PDB entry 8QA6 | electron microscopy, 2.91 A resolution | chains A and B

== Chain A (and B) ==
Name: Methylenetetrahydrofolate reductase (NADPH)
Source organism: Homo sapiens
Notes: chain B of this document is another copy of the same molecule, construct and numbering; everything in this record applies to it too
Reference sequence: P42898 (MTHR_HUMAN); residue numbers follow UniProt; this construct covers 1-656
Sequence (663 residues; numbered 1 to 663; the number before each row is that of its first residue):
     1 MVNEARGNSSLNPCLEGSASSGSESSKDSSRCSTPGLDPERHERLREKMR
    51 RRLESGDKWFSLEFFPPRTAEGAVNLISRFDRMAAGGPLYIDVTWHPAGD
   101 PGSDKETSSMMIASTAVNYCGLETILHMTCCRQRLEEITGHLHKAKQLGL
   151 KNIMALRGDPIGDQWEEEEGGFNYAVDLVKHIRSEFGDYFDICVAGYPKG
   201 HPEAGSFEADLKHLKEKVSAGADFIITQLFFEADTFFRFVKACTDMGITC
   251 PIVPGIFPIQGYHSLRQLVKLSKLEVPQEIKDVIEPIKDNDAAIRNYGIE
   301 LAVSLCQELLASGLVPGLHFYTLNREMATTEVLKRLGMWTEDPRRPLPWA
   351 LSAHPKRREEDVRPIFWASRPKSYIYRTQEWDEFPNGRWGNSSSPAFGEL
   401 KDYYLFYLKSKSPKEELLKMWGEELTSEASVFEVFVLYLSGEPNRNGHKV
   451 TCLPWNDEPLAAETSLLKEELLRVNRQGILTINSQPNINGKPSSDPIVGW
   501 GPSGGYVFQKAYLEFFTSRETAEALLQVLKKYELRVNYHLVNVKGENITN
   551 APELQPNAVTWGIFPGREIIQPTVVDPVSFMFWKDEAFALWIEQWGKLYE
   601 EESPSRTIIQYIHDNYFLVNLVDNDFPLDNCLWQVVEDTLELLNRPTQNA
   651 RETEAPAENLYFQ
Disordered / not traced: 1-43, 161-170, 342-379, 645-663
Sequence notes: conflict A429 (Glu in P42898), Q594 (Arg in P42898); expression tag (657-663)
Curated features (UniProtKB/Swiss-Prot):
  - active site: E63 (Proton donor/acceptor)
  - binding site (NAD(+)): E63 to R68, T94, W95
  - binding site (FAD): T94, W95, H127, R157 to D159, Y174, A175, Y197, H201 to A204, D210, K217
  - binding site (substrate): D159, Q228, Y321, R325
  - binding site (S-adenosyl-L-methionine): N456, A461 to T464, T481 to Q485, T560, T573
  - modified residue: S9 (Phosphoserine), S10 (Phosphoserine), S18 (Phosphoserine), S20 (Phosphoserine), S21 (Phosphoserine), S23 (Phosphoserine), S25 (Phosphoserine), S26 (Phosphoserine), S29 (Phosphoserine), S30 (Phosphoserine), T34 (Phosphothreonine), Y90 (Phosphotyrosine), T94 (Phosphothreonine), S103 (Phosphoserine), S394 (Phosphoserine), T451 (Phosphothreonine)
  - natural variant: R46 (R46Q: In MTHFRD; R46W: In MTHFRD), R51 (R51P: In MTHFRD), R52 (R52Q: In MTHFRD), W59 (W59S: In MTHFRD), R68 (R68G: In MTHFRD; R68Q), R82 (R82W: In MTHFRD), A113 (A113T: In MTHFRD), H127 (H127Y: In MTHFRD), T129 (T129N: In MTHFRD), C130 (C130R: In MTHFRD), Q147 (Q147P: In MTHFRD), G149 (G149V: In MTHFRD), 44 further natural variant entries in UniProt
  - mutagenesis: A368 (A368G/L: No effect on S-adenosylmethionine-binding), E463 (E463D/Q: Loss of S-adenosylmethionine-binding)
Residues lining bound ligands:
  - FAD (flavin-adenine dinucleotide): T94, W95, P97, H127, T129, M154, A155, L156, R157, G158, D159, Y174, A175, A195, G196, Y197, H201, E203, A204, D210, H213, E216, K217, I226, Q228, Y321, Y404
  - S-adenosylmethionine (SAM), molecule 1: H263, D289, N290, D291, A292, F384, P385, N386, E463, I497, V498, G499, W500, G501, P502, Q509, R567, I570, P572
  - S-adenosylmethionine (SAM), molecule 2: W389, Y438, L439, L453, N456, E458, L460, A461, E463, T464, L471, T481, I482, N483, S484, Q485, Q509, Y512, T560, T573
Reported in the primary citation:
  - binding site for flavin-adenine dinucleotide: Y404
  - contacts within the chain: E63-Y404, T94-Y404, Y321-Y404, R388-W389 (pi stacking), R388-W583 (pi stacking)
  - conformationally variable residues (domain motion, helix shift, loop rearrangement, order/disorder transition, side-chain flip): K270, L271, S272, K273, D289 to A292, M338 to E380, W381 to S393, S394 to S412
  - mutagenesis - F384A, N386A, R388A, W389A: decreased catalytic activity
  - binding site for S-adenosylmethionine: D289, D291, A292, F384, E463, Q509, T573
  - mutagenesis - R388Q, E463Q: abolished binding to S-adenosylmethionine
  - mutagenesis - Y404A: unchanged catalytic activity

== How chain A and chain B interact ==
Residue-residue contacts - 49 pairs, chain A then chain B:
  Y506(A) - D625(B)
  Y506(A) - F626(B)  hydrophobic
  Y506(A) - P627(B)
  K510(A) - I563(B)
  K510(A) - F564(B)
  N537(A) - G566(B)  hydrogen bond (side chain-backbone)
  P552(A) - G566(B)
  Q555(A) - G566(B)
  Q555(A) - R567(B)
  Q555(A) - E568(B)
  P556(A) - R567(B)
  P556(A) - E568(B)  hydrogen bond (backbone-backbone)
  N557(A) - G566(B)
  N557(A) - R567(B)
  A558(A) - R567(B)
  A558(A) - E568(B)
  W561(A) - I563(B)
  W561(A) - I569(B)  hydrophobic
  I563(A) - K510(B)
  I563(A) - W561(B)  hydrophobic
  I563(A) - F626(B)  hydrophobic
  F564(A) - K510(B)
  P565(A) - N624(B)
  G566(A) - N537(B)  hydrogen bond (backbone-side chain)
  G566(A) - P552(B)
  G566(A) - Q555(B)
  G566(A) - N557(B)
  G566(A) - N624(B)  hydrogen bond (backbone-side chain)
  R567(A) - Q555(B)
  R567(A) - P556(B)
  R567(A) - N557(B)
  R567(A) - A558(B)
  E568(A) - Q555(B)  hydrogen bond (backbone-side chain)
  E568(A) - P556(B)  hydrogen bond (backbone-backbone)
  E568(A) - A558(B)
  E568(A) - Q571(B)  hydrogen bond
  E568(A) - V574(B)
  I569(A) - W561(B)  hydrophobic
  I569(A) - I569(B)  hydrophobic
  I569(A) - Q571(B)  hydrogen bond (backbone-side chain)
  Q571(A) - E568(B)  hydrogen bond
  Q571(A) - I569(B)  hydrogen bond (side chain-backbone)
  V574(A) - E568(B)
  N624(A) - P565(B)
  N624(A) - G566(B)  hydrogen bond (side chain-backbone)
  D625(A) - Y506(B)
  F626(A) - Y506(B)  hydrophobic
  F626(A) - I563(B)  hydrophobic
  P627(A) - Y506(B)
Interface residues without a listed pair, chain A (25 interface residues in all): F508, L534, L628
Interface residues without a listed pair, chain B (25 interface residues in all): F508, L534, L628

== In short ==
The chain A/chain B interface involves 25 residues from each chain, with 11 hydrogen bonds. Among the polar
pairs are N537(A)-G566(B), G566(A)-N624(B) and E568(A)-Q555(B). From the paper: a binding site for
S-adenosylmethionine at D289(A), D291(A) and A292(A) among others; F384A, N386A and R388A of chain A, among
others, reduce catalytic activity; 7 substitutions were tested in all.
Chain A and chain B are both Methylenetetrahydrofolate reductase (NADPH) (Homo sapiens); the structure, MTHFR
+ SAM inhibited state, was determined by electron microscopy, deposited together with 8QA4 and 8QA5.
